Entry 8FFB (X-ray diffraction, 2.25 A resolution); this record covers chains B and I of the 12 polymer chains in the assembly.

Chain B (and I):
Protein: Probable DNA-binding stress protein
Source organism: Pseudomonas aeruginosa PAO1
Notes: chain I of this document is another copy of the same molecule, construct and numbering; everything in this record applies to it too
UniProtKB: Q9I4Z7 (Q9I4Z7_PSEAE); numbering as in UniProt (aligned over 1-156)
Amino-acid sequence (156 residues; numbered 1 to 156; the number before each row is that of its first residue):
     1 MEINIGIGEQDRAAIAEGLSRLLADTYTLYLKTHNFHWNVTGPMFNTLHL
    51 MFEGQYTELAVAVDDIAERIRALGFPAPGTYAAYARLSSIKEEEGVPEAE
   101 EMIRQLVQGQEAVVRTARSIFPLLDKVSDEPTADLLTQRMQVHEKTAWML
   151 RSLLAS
Unresolved in the structure: 156
From the paper describing this entry:
  - post-translational modification sites: Y27, Y30, Y81, Y84 (proposed by the authors, not directly observed)

Chain B / chain I interface:
Pairs across the interface - 30 pairs, chain B then chain I:
  M1(B) with R104(I); V107(I), hydrophobic; Q108(I); L154(I), hydrophobic
  E2(B) with E111(I)
  I3(B) with E111(I); R151(I)
  N4(B) with E111(I), hydrogen bond (backbone-side chain)
  I5(B) with R118(I); E144(I)
  G6(B) with R118(I)
  E68(B) with K145(I), salt bridge; W148(I)
  R69(B) with E144(I), salt bridge
  R71(B) with W148(I); R151(I), hydrogen bond (backbone-side chain)
  A72(B) with E144(I); W148(I), hydrophobic; R151(I), hydrogen bond (backbone-side chain)
  G74(B) with R151(I)
  E130(B) with F121(I); T137(I); M140(I)
  P131(B) with T137(I); M140(I), hydrophobic; Q141(I); E144(I)
  D134(B) with D134(I); T137(I); Q138(I), hydrogen bond
Interface residues without a listed pair, chain I (19 interface residues in all): V114, R115, S152

In short:
14 residues of chain B and 19 residues of chain I are in contact, with 4 hydrogen bonds and 2 salt bridges.
Polar pairs include E68(B)-K145(I), R69(B)-E144(I) and N4(B)-E111(I). From the paper: modification sites
Y27(B), Y30(B) and Y81(B) among others.
Chain B and chain I are both Probable DNA-binding stress protein (Pseudomonas aeruginosa PAO1); the structure,
Crystal structure of iron bound Dps protein (PA0962) from Pseudomonas aeruginosa (orthorhombic form), was
determined by X-ray diffraction together with 8FF9, 8FFA, 8FFC and 8FFD from the same study.
